Entry 4A0V (electron microscopy, 10.70 A resolution (very low resolution: no residue pairs are listed; an interface is given only as per-side residue counts)); this record covers chains E and G of the 16 polymer chains in the assembly.

== Chain E (and G) ==
Molecule: T-complex protein 1 subunit beta
From: Bos taurus
Notes: chain G of this document is another copy of the same molecule, construct and numbering; everything in this record applies to it too
Reference sequence: Q3ZBH0 (TCPB_BOVIN); residues 1-513 here correspond to UniProt positions 14-526 (UniProt number = residue number + 13)
Amino-acid sequence (513 residues; each row starts with the number of its first residue):
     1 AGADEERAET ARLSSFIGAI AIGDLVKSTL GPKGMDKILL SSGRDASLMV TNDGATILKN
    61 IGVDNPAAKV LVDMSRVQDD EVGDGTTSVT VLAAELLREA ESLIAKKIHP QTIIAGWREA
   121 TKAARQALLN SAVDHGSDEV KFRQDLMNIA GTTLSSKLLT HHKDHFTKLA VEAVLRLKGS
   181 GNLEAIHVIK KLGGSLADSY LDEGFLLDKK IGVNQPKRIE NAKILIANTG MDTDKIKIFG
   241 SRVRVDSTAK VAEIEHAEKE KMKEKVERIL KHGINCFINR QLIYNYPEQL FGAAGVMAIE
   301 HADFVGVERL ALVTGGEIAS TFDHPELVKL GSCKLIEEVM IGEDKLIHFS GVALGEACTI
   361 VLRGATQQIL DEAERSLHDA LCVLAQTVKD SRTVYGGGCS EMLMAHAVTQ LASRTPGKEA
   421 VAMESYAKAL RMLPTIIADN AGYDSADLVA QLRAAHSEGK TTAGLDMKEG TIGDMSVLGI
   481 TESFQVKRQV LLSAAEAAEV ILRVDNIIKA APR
Curated features (UniProtKB/Swiss-Prot):
  - binding site (ADP): Gly31, Gly85, Thr86, Thr87, Ser88, Ser155, Ser156, Gly397, Glu482, Lys487
  - binding site (ATP): Gly31, Gly85, Thr86, Thr87, Glu482, Lys487
  - binding site (Mg(2+)): Asp84
  - modified residue: Ser47 (Phosphoserine), Lys141 (N6-acetyllysine), Lys168 (N6-acetyllysine), Ser247 (Phosphoserine), Thr248 (Phosphothreonine)
  - cross-link: Lys235 (Glycyl lysine isopeptide (Lys-Gly) (interchain with G-Cter in SUMO2))

== How chain E and chain G interact ==
At this resolution (11 A) residue pairs are not listed: 29 residues of chain E and 24 of chain G lie at the interface.

== In short ==
Chain E and chain G form an interface of 29 and 24 residues respectively. UniProt lists 10 ADP-binding
residues, 6 ATP-binding residues and Mg2+-binding residue Asp84(E) on chain E.
Chain E and chain G are both T-complex protein 1 subunit beta (Bos taurus); the structure, model refined
against the Symmetry-free cryo-EM map of TRiC-AMP-PNP, was determined by electron microscopy, deposited
together with 4A0O, 4A0W and 4A13.
